Entry 3VR4 (X-ray diffraction, 2.17 A resolution); this record covers chains A and D of the 8 polymer chains in the assembly.

Chain A:
Protein: V-type sodium ATPase catalytic subunit A
From: Enterococcus hirae
Notes: EC 3.6.3.15
UniProt: Q08636 (NTPA_ENTHR); numbering as in UniProt (aligned over 1-593)
Chain sequence (600 residues; each row starts with the number of its first residue; numbers below 1 keep their minus sign (Gly-6 is residue -6)):
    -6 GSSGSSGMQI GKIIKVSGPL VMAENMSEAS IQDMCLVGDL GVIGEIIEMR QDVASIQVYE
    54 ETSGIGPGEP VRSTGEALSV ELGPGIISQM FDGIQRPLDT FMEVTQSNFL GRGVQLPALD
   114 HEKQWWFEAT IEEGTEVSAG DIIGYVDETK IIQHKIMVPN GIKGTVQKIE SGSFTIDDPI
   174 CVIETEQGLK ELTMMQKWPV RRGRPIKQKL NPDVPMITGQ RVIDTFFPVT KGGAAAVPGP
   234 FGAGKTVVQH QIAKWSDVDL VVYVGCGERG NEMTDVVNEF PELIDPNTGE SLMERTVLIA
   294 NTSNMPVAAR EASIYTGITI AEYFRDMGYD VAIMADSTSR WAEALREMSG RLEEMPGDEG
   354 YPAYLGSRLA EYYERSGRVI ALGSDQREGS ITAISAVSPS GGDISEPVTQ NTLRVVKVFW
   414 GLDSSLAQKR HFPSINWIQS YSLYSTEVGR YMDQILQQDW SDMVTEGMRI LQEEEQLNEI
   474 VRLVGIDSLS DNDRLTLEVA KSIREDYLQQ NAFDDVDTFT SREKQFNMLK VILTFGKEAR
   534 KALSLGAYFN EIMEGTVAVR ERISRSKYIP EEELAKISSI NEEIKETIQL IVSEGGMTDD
Not modelled in the structure: -6 to -1, 588-593
Modified / non-standard residues: Mse1, Mse15, Mse19, Mse27, Mse42, Mse83, Mse95, Mse150, Mse187, Mse188, Mse209, Mse266, Mse286, Mse298, Mse320, Mse327, Mse341, Mse348, Mse445, Mse456, Mse461, Mse521, Mse546 (selenomethionine; parent Met); Mse590 (selenomethionine)
Construct notes: expression tag (-6 to 0)
UniProt features mapped onto this chain:
  - binding site (ATP): Gly232 to Thr239
From the paper describing this entry:
  - catalytic residues: Glu261 (citing earlier work)

Chain D:
Protein: V-type sodium ATPase subunit B
From: Enterococcus hirae
Notes: EC 3.6.3.15
UniProt: Q08637 (NTPB_ENTHR); residues 1-458 here = UniProt positions 1-458
Chain sequence (465 residues; numbered -6 to 458; the number before each row is that of its first residue; numbers below 1 keep their minus sign (Gly-6 is residue -6)):
    -6 GSSGSSGMIK EYRTIKEVVG PLMAVEKVSG VKYEELIEVR MQNGEIRRGQ VLEVQEDKAM
    54 VQIFEGTSGI NLKNSSVRFL GHPLQLGVSE DMIGRVFDGL GRPKDNGPEI LPEKYLDING
   114 EVINPIARDY PDEFIQTGIS AIDHLNTLVR GQKLPVFSGS GLPHKELAAQ IARQATVLDS
   174 SDDFAVVFAA IGITFEEAEF FMEDFRQTGA IDRSVMFMNL ANDPAIERIA TPRMALTAAE
   234 YLAYEKGMHV LVIMTDMTNY AEALREISAA RREVPGRRGY PGYLYTNLAT LFERAGRIRG
   294 LKGSVTQIPI LTMPEDDKTH PIPDLTGYIT EGQIILTREL YKSGIQPPID VLPSLSRLKD
   354 KGTGAGKTRE DHAATMNQLF AAYAQGKQAK ELAVVLGESA LSDIDKIYAK FAERFENEYV
   414 NQGFYTNRTI TETLDLGWEL LAMLPRTELK RIKDDLLDKY LPEGK
Not modelled in the structure: -6 to 3, 456-458
Modified / non-standard residues: Mse1 (selenomethionine); Mse16, Mse34, Mse53, Mse85, Mse195, Mse209, Mse211, Mse227, Mse241, Mse247, Mse250, Mse306, Mse369, Mse436 (selenomethionine; parent Met)
Construct notes: expression tag (-6 to 0)
From the paper describing this entry:
  - conformationally variable residues: Arg350

Interface between chain A and chain D:
Pairs across the interface (114; chain A residue first):
  Ile7(A) with Gln48(D); Glu49(D), hydrogen bond (backbone-backbone)
  Lys8(A) with Glu46(D); Val47(D); Gln48(D)
  Val9(A) with Tyr26(D), hydrophobic; Glu46(D); Val47(D), hydrogen bond (backbone-backbone)
  Ser10(A) with Glu46(D), hydrogen bond; Arg264(D)
  Gly11(A) with Tyr26(D); Arg264(D)
  Pro12(A) with Tyr276(D), hydrophobic
  Glu17(A) with Glu49(D)
  Thr55(A) with Tyr26(D)
  Ser56(A) with Tyr26(D); Glu27(D), hydrogen bond; Asn112(D)
  Gly57(A) with Lys25(D); Tyr26(D), hydrogen bond (backbone-backbone)
  Ile58(A) with Lys25(D); Tyr26(D), hydrogen bond (backbone-backbone)
  Gly59(A) with Val24(D); Lys25(D)
  Pro60(A) with Val24(D); Val47(D); Gln48(D); Glu49(D)
  Glu62(A) with Lys25(D), salt bridge
  Leu91(A) with Asn117(D), hydrogen bond (backbone-side chain); Pro118(D), hydrophobic; Ile119(D)
  Asp92(A) with Ile119(D)
  Phe94(A) with Asn117(D)
  Mse95(A) with Asn117(D); Ile119(D), hydrophobic; Ala120(D)
  Asn101(A) with Ile116(D); Asn117(D), hydrogen bond (backbone-backbone); Ala120(D); Ile291(D)
  Phe102(A) with Glu114(D); Val115(D); Ile116(D), hydrophobic; Asn117(D)
  Leu103(A) with Glu114(D); Val115(D), hydrogen bond (backbone-backbone); Asn117(D); Pro118(D)
  Gly104(A) with Glu114(D)
  Arg105(A) with Gly113(D), hydrogen bond (side chain-backbone); Glu114(D), salt bridge
  Phe234(A) with Leu348(D), hydrophobic; Arg350(D); Lys352(D)
  Gly260(A) with Tyr278(D)
  Arg262(A) with Glu286(D); Gly320(D), hydrogen bond (side chain-backbone); Tyr321(D); Ile322(D); Thr323(D), hydrogen bond (side chain-backbone); Glu324(D); Arg350(D)
  Gly263(A) with Arg121(D); Lys146(D); Glu286(D), hydrogen bond (backbone-side chain); Glu324(D)
  Asn264(A) with Arg121(D); Tyr123(D); Pro124(D); Gly144(D), hydrogen bond (side chain-backbone); Gln145(D); Glu324(D), hydrogen bond; Leu351(D)
  Glu265(A) with Arg350(D)
  Thr267(A) with Arg121(D); Asp122(D); Tyr123(D)
  Asp268(A) with Tyr123(D), hydrogen bond
  Asn271(A) with Tyr123(D); Arg292(D), hydrogen bond
  Ala293(A) with Pro118(D)
  Thr295(A) with Pro118(D)
  Ser296(A) with Tyr278(D); Ala282(D); Glu286(D), hydrogen bond; Ile322(D)
  Asn297(A) with Val115(D); Ala282(D); Glu286(D)
  Mse298(A) with Val115(D), hydrophobic; Ile116(D); Pro118(D)
  Arg303(A) with Tyr278(D); Thr279(D), hydrogen bond
  Arg333(A) with Tyr321(D)
  Glu336(A) with Tyr278(D); Leu318(D); Tyr321(D)
  Arg339(A) with Arg270(D)
  Glu340(A) with Gly275(D); Tyr276(D); Tyr278(D); Thr279(D), hydrogen bond
  Gly343(A) with Val267(D)
  Arg344(A) with Gly275(D); Tyr276(D); Thr279(D)
  Glu346(A) with Glu266(D); Val267(D), hydrogen bond (side chain-backbone)
  Glu352(A) with Arg270(D)
  Ser393(A) with Asp317(D), hydrogen bond; Tyr321(D), hydrogen bond
  Gln421(A) with Arg444(D), hydrogen bond
Also at the interface, not in a pair above, chain A (53 interface residues in all): Glu54, Mse83, Glu261, Val270, Val300
Also at the interface, not in a pair above, chain D (52 interface residues in all): Arg265, Thr283, Leu294, Ser349

Summary:
Chain A and chain D form an interface of 53 and 52 residues respectively; the contacts include 24 hydrogen
bonds and 2 salt bridges. Polar pairs include Glu62(A)-Lys25(D), Arg105(A)-Glu114(D) and Ser10(A)-Glu46(D).
From UniProt: 8 ATP-binding residues on chain A. The paper reports the catalytic residue Glu261(A);
conformational variability at Arg350(D).
Here chain A is V-type sodium ATPase catalytic subunit A and chain D is V-type sodium ATPase subunit B, both
from Enterococcus hirae. Entry 3VR4 (Crystal structure of Enterococcus hirae V1-ATPase [eV1]) was determined
by X-ray diffraction (same publication as 3VR2, 3VR3 and 3VR5).
